8FU3 - chains A and D of the 5 polymer chains in the assembly; structure by electron microscopy, 2.88 A resolution.

# Chain A
Protein: RNA-directed RNA polymerase L
Organism: Human respiratory syncytial virus A2
Notes: EC 2.7.7.48, 2.1.1.56, 2.7.7.-, 2.7.7.88
UniProt: P28887 (L_HRSVA); residue numbers follow UniProt; this construct covers 1-2165
Sequence (2201 residues; row label = number of the first residue in the row; numbers below 1 keep their minus sign (Met-35 is residue -35)):
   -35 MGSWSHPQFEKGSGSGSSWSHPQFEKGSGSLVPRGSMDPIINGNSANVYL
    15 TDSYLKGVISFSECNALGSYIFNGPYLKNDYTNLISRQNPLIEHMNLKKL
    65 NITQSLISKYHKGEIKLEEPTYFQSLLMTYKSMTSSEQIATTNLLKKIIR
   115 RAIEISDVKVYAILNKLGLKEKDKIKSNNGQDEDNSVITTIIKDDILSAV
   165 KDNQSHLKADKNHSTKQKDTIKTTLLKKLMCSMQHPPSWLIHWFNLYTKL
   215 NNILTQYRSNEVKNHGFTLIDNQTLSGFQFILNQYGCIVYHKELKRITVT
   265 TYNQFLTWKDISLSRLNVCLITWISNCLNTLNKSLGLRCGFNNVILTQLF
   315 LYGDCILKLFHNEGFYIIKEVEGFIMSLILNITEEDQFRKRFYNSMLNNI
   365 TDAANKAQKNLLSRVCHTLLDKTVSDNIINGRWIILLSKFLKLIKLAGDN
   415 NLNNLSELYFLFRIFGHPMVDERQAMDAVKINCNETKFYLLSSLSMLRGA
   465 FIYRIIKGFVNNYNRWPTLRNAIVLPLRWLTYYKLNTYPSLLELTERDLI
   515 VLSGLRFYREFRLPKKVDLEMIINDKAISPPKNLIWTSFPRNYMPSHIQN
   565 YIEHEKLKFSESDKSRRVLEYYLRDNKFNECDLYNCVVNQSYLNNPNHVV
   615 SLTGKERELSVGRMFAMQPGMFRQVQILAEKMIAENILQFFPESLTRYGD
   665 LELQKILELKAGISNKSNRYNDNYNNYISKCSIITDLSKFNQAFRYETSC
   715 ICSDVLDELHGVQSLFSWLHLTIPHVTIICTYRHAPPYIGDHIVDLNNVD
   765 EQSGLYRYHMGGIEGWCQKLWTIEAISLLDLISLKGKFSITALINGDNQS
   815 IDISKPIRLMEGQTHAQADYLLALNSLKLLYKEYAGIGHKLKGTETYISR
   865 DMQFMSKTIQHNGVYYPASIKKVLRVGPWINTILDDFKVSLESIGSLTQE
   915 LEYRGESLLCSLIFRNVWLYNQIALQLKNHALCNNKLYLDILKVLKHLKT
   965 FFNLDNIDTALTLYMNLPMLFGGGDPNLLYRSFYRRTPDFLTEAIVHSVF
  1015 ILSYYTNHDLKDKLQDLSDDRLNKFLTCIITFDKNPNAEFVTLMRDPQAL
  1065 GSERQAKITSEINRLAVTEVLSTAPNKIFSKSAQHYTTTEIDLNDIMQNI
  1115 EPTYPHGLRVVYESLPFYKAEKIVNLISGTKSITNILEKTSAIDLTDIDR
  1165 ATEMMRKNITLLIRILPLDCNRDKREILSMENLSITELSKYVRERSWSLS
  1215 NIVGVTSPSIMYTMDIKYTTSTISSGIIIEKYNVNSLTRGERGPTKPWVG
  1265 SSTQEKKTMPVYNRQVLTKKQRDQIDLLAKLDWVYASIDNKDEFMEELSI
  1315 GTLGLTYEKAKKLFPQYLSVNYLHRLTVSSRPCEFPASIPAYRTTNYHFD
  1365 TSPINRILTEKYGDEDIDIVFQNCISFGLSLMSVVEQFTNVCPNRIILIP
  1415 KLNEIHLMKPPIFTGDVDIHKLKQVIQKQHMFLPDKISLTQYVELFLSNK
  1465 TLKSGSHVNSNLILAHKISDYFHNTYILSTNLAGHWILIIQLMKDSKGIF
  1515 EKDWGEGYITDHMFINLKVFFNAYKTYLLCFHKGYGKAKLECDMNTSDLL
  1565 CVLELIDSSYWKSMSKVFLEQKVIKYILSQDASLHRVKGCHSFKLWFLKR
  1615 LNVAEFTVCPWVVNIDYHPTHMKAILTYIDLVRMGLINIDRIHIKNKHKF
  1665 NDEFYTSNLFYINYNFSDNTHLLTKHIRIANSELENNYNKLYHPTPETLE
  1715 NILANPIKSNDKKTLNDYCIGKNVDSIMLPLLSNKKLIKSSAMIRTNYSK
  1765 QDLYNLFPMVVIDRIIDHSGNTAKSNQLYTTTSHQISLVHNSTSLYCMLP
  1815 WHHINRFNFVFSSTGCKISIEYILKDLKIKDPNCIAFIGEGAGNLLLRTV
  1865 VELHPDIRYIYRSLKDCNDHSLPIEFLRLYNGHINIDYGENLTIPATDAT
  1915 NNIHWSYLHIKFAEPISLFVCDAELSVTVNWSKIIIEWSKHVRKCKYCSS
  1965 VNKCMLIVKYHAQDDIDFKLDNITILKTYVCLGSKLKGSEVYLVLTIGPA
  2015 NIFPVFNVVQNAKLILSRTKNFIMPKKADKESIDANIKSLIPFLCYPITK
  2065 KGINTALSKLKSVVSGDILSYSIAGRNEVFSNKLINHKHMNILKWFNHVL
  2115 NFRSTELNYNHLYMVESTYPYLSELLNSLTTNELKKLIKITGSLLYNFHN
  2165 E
Disordered / not traced: -35 to 9, 135-183, 620-626, 660-688, 1462-2165
Construct notes: initiating methionine (-35); expression tag (-34 to 0)
Small-molecule neighbours: YBK (8-methoxy-3-methyl-N-{(2S)-3,3,3-trifluoro-2-[5-fluoro-6-(4-fluorophenyl)-4-(2-hydroxypropan-2-yl)pyridin-2-yl]-2-hydroxypropyl}cinnoline-6-carboxamide): Pro1002, Gly1218, Val1219, Thr1220, Ser1221, Ile1241, Ser1266, Leu1337, His1338, Arg1345, Phe1349, Thr1365, Ile1368, Asn1369, Leu1372, Thr1373, Tyr1376, Asp1378, Glu1379, Asp1380, Ile1381, Asp1382, Ile1383, Val1384, Phe1385, Gln1386, Cys1388, Met1422
Swiss-Prot annotation at these positions:
  - active site: His1338 (Nucleophile), Lys1831 (For mRNA (nucleoside-2'-O-)-methyltransferase activity), Asp1936 (For mRNA (nucleoside-2'-O-)-methyltransferase activity), Lys1973 (For mRNA (nucleoside-2'-O-)-methyltransferase activity), Glu2004 (For mRNA (nucleoside-2'-O-)-methyltransferase activity)
  - binding site (Mg(2+)): Asp700, Asp811
  - binding site (substrate): Gly1853 to Gly1857
  - natural variant: Cys319 (C319Y: In strain: Cold-passage attenuated), His1690 (H1690Y: In strain: Cold-passage attenuated)
  - mutagenesis: Asp811 (D811A: Complete loss of RNA synthesis), Asn812 (N812A: Complete loss of RNA synthesis), Pro1261 (P1261A: Inhibition of RNA synthesis), Trp1262 (W1262A: Inhibition of RNA synthesis), Pro1274 (P1274A: No effect on RNA synthesis), Tyr1276 (Y1276A: No effect on RNA synthesis), Arg1820 (R1820A: Complete loss of methyltransferase activity), Gly1855 (G1855S: Complete loss of methyltransferase activity), Asp1936 (D1936A: About 90% loss of methyltransferase activity), Glu1938 (E1938A: Complete loss of methyltransferase activity), Ser1998 (S1998A: Complete loss of methyltransferase activity), Glu2004 (E2004A: Complete loss of methyltransferase activity)

# Chain D
Protein: Phosphoprotein
Organism: Human respiratory syncytial virus A2
UniProt: P03421 (PHOSP_HRSVA); residues 1-241 here = UniProt positions 1-241
Sequence (256 residues; row label = number of the first residue in the row):
     1 MEKFAPEFHGEDANNRATKFLESIKGKFTSPKDPKKKDSIISVNSIDIEV
    51 TKESPITSNSTIINPTNETDDTAGNKPNYQRKPLVSFKEDPTPSDNPFSK
   101 LYKETIETFDNNEEESSYSYEEINDQTNDNITARLDRIDEKLSEILGMLH
   151 TLVVASAGPTSARDGIRDAMIGLREEMIEKIRTEALMTNDRLEAMARLRN
   201 EESEKMAKDTSDEVSLNPTSEKLNNLLEGNDSDNDLSLEDFKGENKYFQG
   251 HHHHHH
Disordered / not traced: 1-127, 189-256
Construct notes: expression tag (242-256)
Swiss-Prot annotation at these positions:
  - region: Met1 to Ser30 (Binding to monomeric RNA-free nucleoprotein), Ser39 to Thr57 (Important for viral particle assembly), Arg81 to Phe87 (Binding to host phosphatase PP1), Asp90 to Asp110 (Binding to protein M2-1), Leu216 to Ser232 (Binding to RNA-directed RNA polymerase L), Ser232 to Phe241 (Binding to the N-RNA complex)
  - site: Thr108 (Interaction with protein M2-1)
  - modified residue: Thr108 (Phosphothreonine), Ser116 (Phosphoserine), Ser117 (Phosphoserine), Ser119 (Phosphoserine), Ser232 (Phosphoserine), Ser237 (Phosphoserine)
  - mutagenesis: Phe87 (F87A: Almost complete loss of viral transcription. Complete loss of interaction with host phosphatase PP1), Phe98 (F98A: Complete loss of interaction with protein M2-1. Almost complete loss of viral transcription and loss of localization of protein M2-1 in inclusion bodies), Leu101 (L101A: Complete loss of interaction with protein M2-1. Almost complete loss of viral transcription and loss of localization of protein M2-1 in inclusion bodies), Tyr102 (Y102A: Complete loss of interaction with protein M2-1. Almost complete loss of viral transcription and loss of localization of protein M2-1 in inclusion bodies), Thr105 (T105A/D: Complete loss of interaction with protein M2-1. Almost complete loss of viral transcription and loss of localization of protein M2-1 in inclusion bodies), Ile106 (I106A: Complete loss of interaction with protein M2-1. Almost complete loss of viral transcription and loss of localization of protein M2-1 in inclusion bodies), Thr108 (T108D: Loss of interaction with protein M2-1 and loss of localization of protein M2-1 in inclusion bodies), Phe109 (F109A: Complete loss of interaction with protein M2-1. Almost complete loss of viral transcription and loss of localization of protein M2-1 in inclusion bodies), Ser116 to Ser119 (60% loss of transcription inhibition by M2-2), Gly172 (G172S: Almost complete loss of interaction with the nucleoprotein), Glu176 (E176G: Complete loss of interaction with the nucleoprotein), Asp233 (D233A: Complete loss of interaction with the N-RNA complex; when associated with A-239), 4 further mutagenesis entries in UniProt

# How chain A and chain D interact
Residue-residue contacts (7; chain A residue first):
  Ile487(A) with Arg137(D); Glu140(D); Lys141(D), hydrogen bond (backbone-side chain); Glu144(D)
  Val488(A) with Lys141(D)
  Leu489(A) with Lys141(D)
  Leu491(A) with Arg134(D)

# In short
Chain A and chain D form an interface of 4 and 5 residues respectively; the contacts include 1 hydrogen bond.
Its one hydrogen-bonded contact is Ile487(A)-Lys141(D). Chain A binds compound YBK.
Chain A is RNA-directed RNA polymerase L and chain D is Phosphoprotein, both from Human respiratory syncytial
virus A2; the structure, Structure Of Respiratory Syncytial Virus Polymerase with Novel Non-Nucleoside
Inhibitor, was determined by electron microscopy.
